PDB entry 1ZVB | X-ray diffraction, 1.70 A resolution | chains A and B of the 3 polymer chains in the assembly

[Chain A (and B)]
Protein: E2 glycoprotein
Organism: SARS coronavirus
Notes: chain B of this document is another copy of the same molecule, construct and numbering; everything in this record applies to it too
UniProtKB: P59594 (SPIKE_CVHSA); residues 1-34 here correspond to UniProt positions 940-973 (UniProt number = residue number + 939)
Amino-acid sequence (34 residues; each row starts with the number of its first residue):
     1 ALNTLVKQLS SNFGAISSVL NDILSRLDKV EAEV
From the paper describing this entry:
  - self-association interface (contacts with another copy of this molecule): L2, L5, L27

[How chain A and chain B interact]
Residue-residue contacts (18):
  L2(A) - L2(B)  hydrophobic
  L9(A) - L9(B)  hydrophobic
  L9(A) - F13(B)  hydrophobic
  N12(A) - F13(B)
  F13(A) - F13(B)  hydrophobic
  I16(A) - F13(B)  hydrophobic
  L20(A) - L20(B)  hydrophobic
  I23(A) - L20(B)  hydrophobic
  I23(A) - I23(B)  hydrophobic
  I23(A) - L24(B)  hydrophobic
  R26(A) - L24(B)
  R26(A) - L27(B)
  R26(A) - D28(B)  salt bridge
  R26(A) - E31(B)  salt bridge
  V30(A) - V30(B)  hydrophobic
  V30(A) - E31(B)
  V30(A) - V34(B)  hydrophobic
  E33(A) - V34(B)
Interface residues without a listed pair, chain A (14 interface residues in all): L5, V19, L27, V34
Interface residues without a listed pair, chain B (14 interface residues in all): L5, V6, I16

[Overview]
Chain A and chain B each contribute 14 residues to their interface; the contacts include 2 salt bridges. Polar
pairs include R26(A)-D28(B) and R26(A)-E31(B). From the paper: a self-association interface involving L2(A),
L5(A) and L27(A).
Both chains are E2 glycoprotein (SARS coronavirus). Entry 1ZVB (A structure-based mechanism of SARS virus
membrane fusion) was determined by X-ray diffraction, deposited together with 1ZV7 and 1ZV8.
